Entry 1TMK (X-ray diffraction, 2.10 A resolution); this record covers chains A and B.

[Chain A (and B)]
Protein: Thymidylate kinase
Organism: Saccharomyces cerevisiae
Notes: EC 2.7.4.9; chain B of this document is another copy of the same molecule, construct and numbering; everything in this record applies to it too
UniProtKB: P00572 (KTHY_YEAST); numbering as in UniProt (aligned over 1-216)
Sequence (216 residues; row label = number of the first residue in the row):
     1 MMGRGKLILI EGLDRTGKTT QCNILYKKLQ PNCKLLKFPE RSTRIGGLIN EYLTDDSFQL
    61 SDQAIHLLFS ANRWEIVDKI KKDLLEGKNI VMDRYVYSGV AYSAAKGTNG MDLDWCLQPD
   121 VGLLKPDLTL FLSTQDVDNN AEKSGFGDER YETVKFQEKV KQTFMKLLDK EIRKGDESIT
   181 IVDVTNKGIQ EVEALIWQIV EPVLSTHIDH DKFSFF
Disordered / not traced: 1-2, 136-145
Residues lining bound ligands: thymidine-5'-phosphate (TMP): Asp14, Lys18, Lys37, Phe38, Pro39, Arg41, Leu53, Phe69, Arg73, Arg94, Tyr95, Ser98, Gly99, Tyr102, Glu149, Tyr151

[Chain A / chain B interface]
Residue-residue contacts - 37 pairs, chain A then chain B:
  Arg44(A) with Leu48(B)
  Ile45(A) with Leu68(B), hydrophobic
  Leu48(A) with Arg44(B); Leu48(B), hydrophobic
  Glu51(A) with Arg44(B), salt bridge
  Phe58(A) with Arg44(B)
  Leu60(A) with Glu75(B)
  Ser61(A) with Trp74(B), hydrogen bond (side chain-backbone); Glu75(B)
  Gln63(A) with Trp74(B)
  Ala64(A) with Ala71(B); Trp74(B); Glu75(B)
  Leu67(A) with Leu67(B); Ser70(B); Ala71(B); Trp74(B); Pro119(B), hydrophobic
  Leu68(A) with Leu68(B), hydrophobic
  Ser70(A) with Leu67(B)
  Ala71(A) with Ala64(B); Leu67(B)
  Trp74(A) with Ser61(B), hydrogen bond (backbone-side chain); Gln63(B); Ala64(B); Leu67(B); Trp115(B)
  Glu75(A) with Leu60(B); Ser61(B)
  Trp115(A) with Trp74(B), hydrophobic; Gln118(B); Pro119(B); Val121(B), hydrogen bond (side chain-backbone)
  Gln118(A) with Trp115(B), hydrogen bond (backbone-side chain); Gln118(B)
  Pro119(A) with Trp115(B)
  Val121(A) with Trp115(B), hydrogen bond (backbone-side chain)
Other interface residues (no listed pair), chain A (20 interface residues in all): Asp78
Other interface residues (no listed pair), chain B (19 interface residues in all): Ile45, Phe58, Asp78

[In short]
20 residues of chain A and 19 residues of chain B are in contact; the contacts include 5 hydrogen bonds and 1
salt bridge. Among the polar pairs are Glu51(A)-Arg44(B), Ser61(A)-Trp74(B) and Trp115(A)-Val121(B). Chain A
binds thymidine-5'-phosphate.
Chain A and chain B are both Thymidylate kinase (Saccharomyces cerevisiae); the structure, Yeast thymidylate
kinase complexed with thymidine monophosphate (dtmp), was determined by X-ray diffraction, deposited together
with 2TMK.
